PDB entry 3O4X | X-ray diffraction, 3.20 A resolution | chains E and H of the 4 polymer chains in the assembly

Chain E (and H):
Protein: Protein diaphanous homolog 1
Organism: Mus musculus
Notes: fragment: mDia1 C-terminal FH2-DAD domain; chain H of this document is another copy of the same molecule, construct and numbering; everything in this record applies to it too
UniProtKB: O08808 (DIAP1_MOUSE); numbering as in UniProt (aligned over 736-1200)
Chain sequence (467 residues; each row starts with the number of its first residue):
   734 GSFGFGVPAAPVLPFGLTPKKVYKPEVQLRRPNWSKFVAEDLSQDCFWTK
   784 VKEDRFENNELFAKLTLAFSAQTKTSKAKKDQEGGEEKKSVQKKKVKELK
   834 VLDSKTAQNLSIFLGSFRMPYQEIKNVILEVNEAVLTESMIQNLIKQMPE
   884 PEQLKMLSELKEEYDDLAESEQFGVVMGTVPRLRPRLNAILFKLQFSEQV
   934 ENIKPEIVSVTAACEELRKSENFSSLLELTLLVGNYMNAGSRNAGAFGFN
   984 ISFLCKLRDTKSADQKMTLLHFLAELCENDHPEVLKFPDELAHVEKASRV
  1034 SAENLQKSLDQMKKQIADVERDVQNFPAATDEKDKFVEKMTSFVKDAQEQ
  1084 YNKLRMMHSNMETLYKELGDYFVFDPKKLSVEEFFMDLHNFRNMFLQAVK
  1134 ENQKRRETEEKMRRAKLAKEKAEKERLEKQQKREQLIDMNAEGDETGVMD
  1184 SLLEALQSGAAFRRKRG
Unresolved in the structure: 734-744, 807-827, 1199-1200
Differences from the reference sequence: expression tag (734-735)
UniProt features mapped onto this chain:
  - modified residue: Thr751 (Phosphothreonine), Lys1040 (N6-acetyllysine), Lys1086 (N6-acetyllysine), Tyr1104 (Phosphotyrosine)
Reported in the primary citation:
  - self-association interface (contacts with another copy of this molecule): Trp767

Interface between chain E and chain H:
Contacting residue pairs (178):
  Leu750(E) - Phe980(H)  hydrophobic
  Thr751(E) - Phe980(H)
  Lys753(E) - Asn968(H)
  Lys753(E) - Gly978(H)
  Lys753(E) - Ala979(H)
  Lys753(E) - Phe980(H)
  Tyr756(E) - Leu965(H)
  Tyr756(E) - Tyr969(H)  hydrophobic
  Tyr756(E) - Ala972(H)
  Pro758(E) - Tyr969(H)
  Pro758(E) - Ala972(H)  hydrophobic
  Gln761(E) - Ala972(H)
  Leu762(E) - Met970(H)
  Arg763(E) - Met970(H)
  Arg763(E) - Lys994(H)  hydrogen bond (side chain-backbone)
  Arg763(E) - Ser995(H)
  Arg763(E) - Ala996(H)
  Arg763(E) - Gln998(H)
  Arg764(E) - Met970(H)
  Arg764(E) - Asn971(H)
  Arg764(E) - Ser974(H)
  Arg764(E) - Thr993(H)
  Pro765(E) - Met970(H)
  Pro765(E) - Asn971(H)
  Pro765(E) - Phe986(H)  hydrophobic
  Pro765(E) - Thr993(H)
  Asn766(E) - Phe986(H)
  Trp767(E) - Thr963(H)
  Trp767(E) - Leu964(H)  hydrophobic
  Trp767(E) - Gly967(H)
  Trp767(E) - Asn971(H)
  Trp767(E) - Asn976(H)  hydrogen bond (backbone-side chain)
  Trp767(E) - Phe982(H)  hydrophobic
  Trp767(E) - Phe986(H)  hydrophobic
  Ser768(E) - Phe982(H)
  Ser768(E) - Asn983(H)
  Lys769(E) - Arg975(H)
  Lys769(E) - Asn976(H)
  Lys769(E) - Ala977(H)  hydrogen bond (side chain-backbone)
  Lys769(E) - Ala979(H)
  Lys769(E) - Gly981(H)
  Phe770(E) - Ala979(H)
  Phe770(E) - Phe980(H)  hydrogen bond (backbone-backbone)
  Phe770(E) - Gly981(H)  hydrogen bond (backbone-backbone)
  Phe770(E) - Phe982(H)
  Phe770(E) - Asn983(H)
  Phe770(E) - Val1106(H)  hydrophobic
  Ala772(E) - Phe980(H)
  Asp774(E) - Val1106(H)
  Leu775(E) - Phe980(H)  hydrophobic
  Asp778(E) - Tyr1104(H)
  Cys779(E) - Asp1103(H)
  Cys779(E) - Tyr1104(H)
  Phe780(E) - Ser957(H)
  Phe780(E) - Leu960(H)  hydrophobic
  Phe780(E) - Tyr1104(H)  hydrogen bond (backbone-backbone)
  Phe780(E) - Phe1105(H)  hydrophobic
  Trp781(E) - Leu960(H)  hydrophobic
  Trp781(E) - Leu964(H)  hydrophobic
  Trp781(E) - Phe980(H)
  Trp781(E) - Gly981(H)
  Trp781(E) - Phe982(H)
  Trp781(E) - Phe1105(H)
  Trp781(E) - Val1106(H)
  Val784(E) - Glu961(H)
  Glu786(E) - Glu961(H)
  Asp787(E) - Leu965(H)
  Asp787(E) - Asn968(H)
  Phe789(E) - Ser958(H)
  Phe789(E) - Glu961(H)
  Glu790(E) - Ser958(H)
  Glu790(E) - Glu961(H)
  Glu790(E) - Leu962(H)
  Glu790(E) - Leu965(H)
  Glu790(E) - His1014(H)
  Asn791(E) - Leu965(H)
  Asn792(E) - Asp1013(H)
  Phe795(E) - Tyr969(H)  hydrophobic
  Leu798(E) - Val966(H)  hydrophobic
  Leu798(E) - Tyr969(H)  hydrophobic
  Leu798(E) - Met970(H)  hydrophobic
  Leu798(E) - Phe1005(H)  hydrophobic
  Thr799(E) - Tyr969(H)
  Ala801(E) - Ser995(H)
  Ala801(E) - Ala996(H)
  Phe802(E) - Met970(H)  hydrophobic
  Phe802(E) - Lys994(H)
  Phe802(E) - Ser995(H)
  Phe802(E) - Thr1001(H)
  Phe802(E) - Leu1002(H)  hydrophobic
  Ser803(E) - Ala996(H)
  Ser957(E) - Phe780(H)
  Ser957(E) - Lys783(H)  hydrogen bond
  Ser958(E) - Phe789(H)
  Leu960(E) - Phe780(H)  hydrophobic
  Leu960(E) - Trp781(H)  hydrophobic
  Glu961(E) - Val784(H)
  Glu961(E) - Glu786(H)
  Glu961(E) - Phe789(H)
  Glu961(E) - Glu790(H)
  Leu962(E) - Glu790(H)
  Thr963(E) - Trp767(H)
  Leu964(E) - Lys753(H)
  Leu964(E) - Trp767(H)  hydrophobic
  Leu964(E) - Trp781(H)  hydrophobic
  Leu965(E) - Tyr756(H)
  Leu965(E) - Asp787(H)
  Leu965(E) - Glu790(H)
  Val966(E) - Leu798(H)  hydrophobic
  Gly967(E) - Trp767(H)
  Asn968(E) - Lys753(H)
  Asn968(E) - Tyr756(H)
  Tyr969(E) - Tyr756(H)  hydrophobic
  Tyr969(E) - Leu762(H)  hydrophobic
  Tyr969(E) - Phe795(H)  hydrophobic
  Tyr969(E) - Leu798(H)  hydrophobic
  Tyr969(E) - Thr799(H)
  Met970(E) - Leu762(H)  hydrophobic
  Met970(E) - Arg763(H)
  Met970(E) - Arg764(H)
  Met970(E) - Pro765(H)
  Met970(E) - Leu798(H)  hydrophobic
  Met970(E) - Phe802(H)  hydrophobic
  Asn971(E) - Arg764(H)
  Asn971(E) - Pro765(H)
  Asn971(E) - Trp767(H)
  Ala972(E) - Tyr756(H)
  Ala972(E) - Pro758(H)  hydrophobic
  Ala972(E) - Gln761(H)
  Ser974(E) - Arg764(H)
  Arg975(E) - Asn766(H)
  Asn976(E) - Pro765(H)
  Asn976(E) - Trp767(H)
  Asn976(E) - Lys769(H)
  Ala977(E) - Lys769(H)  hydrogen bond (backbone-side chain)
  Gly978(E) - Lys753(H)
  Ala979(E) - Lys753(H)
  Ala979(E) - Lys769(H)
  Ala979(E) - Phe770(H)
  Phe980(E) - Leu750(H)  hydrophobic
  Phe980(E) - Thr751(H)
  Phe980(E) - Lys753(H)
  Phe980(E) - Phe770(H)  hydrogen bond (backbone-backbone)
  Phe980(E) - Ala772(H)
  Phe980(E) - Trp781(H)
  Gly981(E) - Lys769(H)
  Gly981(E) - Phe770(H)  hydrogen bond (backbone-backbone)
  Gly981(E) - Trp781(H)
  Phe982(E) - Trp767(H)  hydrophobic
  Phe982(E) - Ser768(H)
  Phe982(E) - Phe770(H)
  Phe982(E) - Trp781(H)
  Asn983(E) - Ser768(H)
  Asn983(E) - Phe770(H)
  Phe986(E) - Pro765(H)  hydrophobic
  Phe986(E) - Trp767(H)  hydrophobic
  Thr993(E) - Pro765(H)
  Lys994(E) - Arg763(H)
  Ser995(E) - Ala801(H)
  Ala996(E) - Arg763(H)
  Ala996(E) - Ser803(H)
  Gln998(E) - Arg763(H)
  Leu1002(E) - Phe802(H)  hydrophobic
  Phe1005(E) - Lys797(H)
  Phe1005(E) - Leu798(H)  hydrophobic
  Phe1005(E) - Phe802(H)  hydrophobic
  Leu1009(E) - Leu794(H)  hydrophobic
  Asp1013(E) - Asn792(H)  hydrogen bond
  His1014(E) - Glu790(H)
  Asp1103(E) - Ser776(H)
  Asp1103(E) - Cys779(H)
  Tyr1104(E) - Asp778(H)
  Tyr1104(E) - Cys779(H)
  Tyr1104(E) - Phe780(H)  hydrogen bond (backbone-backbone)
  Phe1105(E) - Phe780(H)  hydrophobic
  Phe1105(E) - Trp781(H)
  Val1106(E) - Phe770(H)  hydrophobic
  Val1106(E) - Trp781(H)
Interface residues without a listed pair, chain E (84 interface residues in all): Pro752, Val771, Ser776, Lys783, Leu794, Lys797, Asp997, Met1000, Thr1001
Interface residues without a listed pair, chain H (84 interface residues in all): Pro752, Val771, Asp774, Leu775, Asn791, Asp997, Met1000, Leu1009

Summary:
Chain E and chain H each contribute 84 residues to their interface, with 12 hydrogen bonds. Among the polar
pairs are Arg763(E)-Lys994(H), Trp767(E)-Asn976(H) and Lys769(E)-Ala977(H). The paper reports a
self-association interface involving Trp767(E).
Both chains are Protein diaphanous homolog 1 (Mus musculus). Entry 3O4X (Crystal structure of complex between
amino and carboxy terminal fragments of mDia1) was determined by X-ray diffraction.
